PDB entry 5X4Z | X-ray diffraction, 7.80 A resolution (low resolution: residue-level contacts below are approximate; hydrogen-bond / salt-bridge calls are withheld) | chains A and F of the 12 polymer chains in the assembly

# Chain A
Protein: DNA-directed RNA polymerase subunit
From: Komagataella phaffii (strain GS115 / ATCC 20864)
Notes: EC 2.7.7.6
UniProt: C4R4Y0 (C4R4Y0_KOMPG); residues 1-1743 here = UniProt positions 1-1743
Amino-acid sequence (1743 residues; row label = number of the first residue in the row):
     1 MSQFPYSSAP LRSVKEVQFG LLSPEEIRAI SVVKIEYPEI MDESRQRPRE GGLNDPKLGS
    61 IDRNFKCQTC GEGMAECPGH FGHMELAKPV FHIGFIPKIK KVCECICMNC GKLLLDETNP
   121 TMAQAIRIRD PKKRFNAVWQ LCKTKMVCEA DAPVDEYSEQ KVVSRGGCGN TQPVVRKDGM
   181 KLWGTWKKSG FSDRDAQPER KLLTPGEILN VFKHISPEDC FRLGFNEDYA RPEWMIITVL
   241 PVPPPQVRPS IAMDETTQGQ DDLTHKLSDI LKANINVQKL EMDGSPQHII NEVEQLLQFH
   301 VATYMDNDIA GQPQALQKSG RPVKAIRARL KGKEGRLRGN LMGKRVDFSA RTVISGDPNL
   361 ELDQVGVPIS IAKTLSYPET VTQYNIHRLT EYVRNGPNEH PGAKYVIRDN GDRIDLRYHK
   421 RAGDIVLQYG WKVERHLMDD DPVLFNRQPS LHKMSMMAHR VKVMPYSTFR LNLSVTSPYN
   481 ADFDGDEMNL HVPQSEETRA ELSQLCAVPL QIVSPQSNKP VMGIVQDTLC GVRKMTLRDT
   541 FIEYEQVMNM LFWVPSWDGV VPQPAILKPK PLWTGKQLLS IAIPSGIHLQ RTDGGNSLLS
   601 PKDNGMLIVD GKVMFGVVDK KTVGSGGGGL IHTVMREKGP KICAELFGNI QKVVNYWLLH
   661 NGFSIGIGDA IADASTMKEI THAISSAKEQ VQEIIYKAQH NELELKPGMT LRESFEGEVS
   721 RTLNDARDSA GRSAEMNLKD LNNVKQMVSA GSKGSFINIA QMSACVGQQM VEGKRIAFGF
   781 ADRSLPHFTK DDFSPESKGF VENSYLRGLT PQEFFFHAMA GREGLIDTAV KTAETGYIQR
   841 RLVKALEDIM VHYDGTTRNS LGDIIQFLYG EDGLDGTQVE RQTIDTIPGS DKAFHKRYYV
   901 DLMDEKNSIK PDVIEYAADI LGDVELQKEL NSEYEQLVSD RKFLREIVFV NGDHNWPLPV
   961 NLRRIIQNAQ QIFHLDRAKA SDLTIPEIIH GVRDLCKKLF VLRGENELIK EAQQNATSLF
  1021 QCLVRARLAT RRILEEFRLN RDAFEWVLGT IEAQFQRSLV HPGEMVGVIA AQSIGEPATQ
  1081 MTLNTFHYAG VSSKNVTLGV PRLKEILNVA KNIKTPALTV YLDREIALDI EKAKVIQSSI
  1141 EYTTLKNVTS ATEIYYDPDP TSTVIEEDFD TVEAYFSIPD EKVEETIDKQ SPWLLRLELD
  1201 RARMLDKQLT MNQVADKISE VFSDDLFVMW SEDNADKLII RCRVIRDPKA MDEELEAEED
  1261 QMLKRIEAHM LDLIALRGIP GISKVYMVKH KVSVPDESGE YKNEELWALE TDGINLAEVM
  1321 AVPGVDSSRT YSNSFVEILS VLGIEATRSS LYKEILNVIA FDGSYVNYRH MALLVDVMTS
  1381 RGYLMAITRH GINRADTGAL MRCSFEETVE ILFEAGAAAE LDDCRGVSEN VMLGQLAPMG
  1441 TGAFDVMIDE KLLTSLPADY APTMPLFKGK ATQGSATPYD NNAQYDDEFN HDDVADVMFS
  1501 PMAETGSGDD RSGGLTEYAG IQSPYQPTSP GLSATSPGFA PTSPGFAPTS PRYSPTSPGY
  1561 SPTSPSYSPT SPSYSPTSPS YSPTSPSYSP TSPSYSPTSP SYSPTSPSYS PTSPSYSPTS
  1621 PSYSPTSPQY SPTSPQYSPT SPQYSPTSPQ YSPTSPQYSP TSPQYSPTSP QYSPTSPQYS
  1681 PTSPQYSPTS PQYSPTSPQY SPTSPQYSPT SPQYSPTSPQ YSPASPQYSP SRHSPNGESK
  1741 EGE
Unresolved in the structure: 1-5, 151-164, 187-196, 204-206, 347, 808, 946-947, 1088-1095, 1141, 1179-1189, 1246-1256, 1278, 1398, 1454-1743
Ion coordination: Zn2+ site 1: Cys67, Cys70, Cys77, His80; Zn2+ site 2: Cys107, Cys110, Cys148

# Chain F
Protein: RNA polymerase subunit ABC23, common to RNA polymerases I, II, and III
From: Komagataella phaffii (strain GS115 / ATCC 20864)
UniProt: C4R1V1 (C4R1V1_KOMPG); residues 1-155 here = UniProt positions 1-155
Amino-acid sequence (155 residues; row label = number of the first residue in the row):
     1 MSEDEAFNEQ TENFENFEDE HFSDDNFEDR STQPEDYAVG VTADGRQIIN GDGIQEVNGT
    61 IKAHRKRSNK ELAILKEERT TTPYLTKYER ARILGTRALQ ISMNAPVLVD IEGETDPLQI
   121 AMKELSQRKI PLVIRRYLPD GSYEDWGCDE LIVDN
Unresolved in the structure: 1-71

# Interface between chain A and chain F
Contacting residue pairs - 53 pairs, chain A then chain F:
  Thr380(A) - Ser102(F)
  Val381(A) - Asn104(F)
  Thr382(A) - Ser102(F)
  Thr382(A) - Asn104(F)
  Tyr384(A) - Thr115(F)
  Gly430(A) - Asn104(F)
  Ser495(A) - Leu99(F)
  Glu496(A) - Ala98(F)
  Glu496(A) - Leu99(F)
  Glu496(A) - Ser102(F)
  Glu496(A) - Asp116(F)
  Glu496(A) - Pro117(F)
  Glu497(A) - Gly95(F)
  Glu497(A) - Leu99(F)
  Ala500(A) - Leu118(F)
  Gln504(A) - Arg90(F)
  Leu505(A) - Tyr88(F)
  Leu505(A) - Ala91(F)
  His852(A) - Pro139(F)
  Tyr853(A) - Thr81(F)
  Tyr853(A) - Thr86(F)
  Tyr853(A) - Glu89(F)
  Tyr853(A) - Arg136(F)
  Tyr853(A) - Tyr137(F)
  Asp854(A) - Pro139(F)
  Arg858(A) - Pro139(F)
  Arg1003(A) - Thr80(F)
  Arg1003(A) - Thr81(F)
  Arg1003(A) - Pro83(F)
  Arg1057(A) - Asp154(F)
  His1061(A) - Thr86(F)
  His1061(A) - Lys87(F)
  Pro1062(A) - Thr86(F)
  Glu1064(A) - Lys87(F)
  Glu1064(A) - Tyr88(F)
  Thr1441(A) - Arg92(F)
  Phe1444(A) - Glu89(F)
  Phe1444(A) - Arg92(F)
  Phe1444(A) - Arg135(F)
  Phe1444(A) - Tyr137(F)
  Asp1445(A) - Val133(F)
  Asp1445(A) - Ile134(F)
  Asp1445(A) - Arg135(F)
  Asp1445(A) - Tyr137(F)
  Val1446(A) - Arg92(F)
  Val1446(A) - Val133(F)
  Met1447(A) - Leu132(F)
  Met1447(A) - Val133(F)
  Met1447(A) - Arg135(F)
  Ile1448(A) - Pro131(F)
  Ile1448(A) - Leu132(F)
  Asp1449(A) - Val133(F)
  Leu1453(A) - Pro131(F)
Other interface residues (no listed pair), chain A (39 interface residues in all): Asn385, Tyr429, Arg499, Ser503, Thr856, Gly1004, Gln1056, Gly1063, Gly1442, Ala1443, Leu1452
Other interface residues (no listed pair), chain F (36 interface residues in all): Thr82, Tyr84, Leu85, Thr96, Ile101, Met103, Val107, Leu138

# Summary
39 residues of chain A and 36 residues of chain F are in contact. The Zn2+ site 1 is built by Cys67(A),
Cys70(A), Cys77(A) and His80(A). Cys107(A), Cys110(A) and Cys148(A) coordinate Zn2+ site 2.
Chain A is DNA-directed RNA polymerase subunit and chain F is RNA polymerase subunit ABC23, common to RNA
polymerases I, II, and III, both from Komagataella phaffii (strain GS115 / ATCC 20864); the structure, RNA
Polymerase II from Komagataella Pastoris (Type-1 crystal), was determined by X-ray diffraction, deposited
together with 5X50 and 5X51.
